PDB entry 8YON | electron microscopy, 6.73 A resolution (low resolution: residue-level contacts below are approximate; hydrogen-bond / salt-bridge calls are withheld) | chains B and E of the 6 polymer chains in the assembly

# Chain B
Name: DNA topoisomerase medium subunit
From: Escherichia phage T4
Notes: EC 5.6.2.2
Reference sequence: P07065 (TOP5_BPT4); numbering as in UniProt (aligned over 1-442)
Amino-acid sequence (452 residues; numbered 1 to 452; the number before each row is that of its first residue):
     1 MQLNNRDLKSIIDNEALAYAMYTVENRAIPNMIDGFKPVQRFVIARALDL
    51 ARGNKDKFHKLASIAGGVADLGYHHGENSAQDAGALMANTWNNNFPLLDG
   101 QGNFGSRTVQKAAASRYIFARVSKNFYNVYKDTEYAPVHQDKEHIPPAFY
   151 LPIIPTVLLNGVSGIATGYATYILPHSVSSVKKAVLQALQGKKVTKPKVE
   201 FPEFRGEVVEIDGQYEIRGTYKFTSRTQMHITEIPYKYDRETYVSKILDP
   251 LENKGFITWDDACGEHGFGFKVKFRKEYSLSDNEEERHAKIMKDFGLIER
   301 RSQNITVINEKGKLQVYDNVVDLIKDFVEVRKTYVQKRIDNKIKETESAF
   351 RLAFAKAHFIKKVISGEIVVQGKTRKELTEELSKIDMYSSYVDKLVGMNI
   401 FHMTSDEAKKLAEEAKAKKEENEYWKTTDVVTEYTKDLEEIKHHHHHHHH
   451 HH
Disordered / not traced: 442-452
Sequence notes: expression tag (443-452)
Swiss-Prot annotation at these positions:
  - active site: Tyr117 (O-(5'-phospho-DNA)-tyrosine intermediate)

# Chain E
Molecule: 52-nt DNA strand
Sequence (52 nucleotides; numbered 1 to 52; the number before each row is that of its first residue):
     1 ATGCATATATATGTATATGTATGTGTGTATATATACACATATATATATAT
    51 AT
Disordered / not traced: 1-2

# Chain B / chain E interface
Residue-residue contacts (14):
  Arg27(B) - DA29(E)
  His75(B) - DT30(E)
  Gly76(B) - DT30(E)
  Ser79(B) - DT28(E)
  Ser79(B) - DA29(E)
  Asp82(B) - DT28(E)
  Ala83(B) - DT28(E)
  Leu86(B) - DG27(E)
  Leu86(B) - DT28(E)
  Asn92(B) - DG27(E)
  Gln110(B) - DG27(E)
  Ser163(B) - DT26(E)
  Ile165(B) - DG27(E)
  Lys237(B) - DT26(E)
Interface residues without a listed pair, chain B (15 interface residues in all): Val39, Gln40, Lys246
Interface residues without a listed pair, chain E (6 interface residues in all): DT24

# In short
15 residues of chain B and 6 residues of chain E are in contact. Curated annotation (UniProt) lists
active-site residue Tyr117(B) on chain B.
Chain B is DNA topoisomerase medium subunit (Escherichia phage T4) and chain E is a 52-nt DNA strand; the
structure, structure of phage T6 full-length topoisomerase II bound with DNA, was determined by electron
microscopy together with 8YLU, 8YO3, 8YO4, 8YO5, 8YO7 and 8YOD from the same study.
